PDB entry 3EG1 | X-ray diffraction, 1.85 A resolution | chains A and C of the 4 polymer chains in the assembly

[Chain A]
Molecule: Proto-oncogene tyrosine-protein kinase ABL1
From: Homo sapiens
Notes: EC 2.7.10.2; fragment: sh3 domain, residues 60-121
Reference sequence: P00519 (ABL1_HUMAN); residues 60-121 here = UniProt positions 60-121
Sequence (63 residues; row label = number of the first residue in the row):
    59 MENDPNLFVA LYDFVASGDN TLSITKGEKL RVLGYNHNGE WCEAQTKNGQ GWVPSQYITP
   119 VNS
Disordered / not traced: 59-63
Construct notes: initiating methionine (59); engineered mutation Gln114 (Asn in P00519)
Swiss-Prot annotation at these positions:
  - modified residue (Phosphotyrosine): Tyr70, Tyr115
Reported in the primary citation:
  - mutagenesis - N114Q: unchanged stability
  - mutagenesis - N94A, N94Q: decreased stability

[Chain C]
Molecule: p41 peptide
Sequence (11 residues; row label = number of the first residue in the row; numbering starts at 0):
     0 XAPSYSPPPP P
Modified / non-standard residues: ACE (acetyl group) at position 0

[Interface between chain A and chain C]
Pairs across the interface - 25 pairs, chain A then chain C:
  Tyr70(A) with Pro9(C), hydrophobic; Pro10(C)
  Phe72(A) with Pro7(C)
  Ser75(A) with Tyr4(C), hydrogen bond
  Gly76(A) with Tyr4(C)
  Asp77(A) with Pro2(C); Tyr4(C), hydrogen bond
  Thr79(A) with Pro2(C)
  Asn94(A) with Ala1(C)
  Glu98(A) with Ser5(C); Pro6(C)
  Trp99(A) with Ala1(C), hydrophobic; Pro2(C); Tyr4(C), hydrogen bond (side chain-backbone); Ser5(C); Pro6(C)
  Trp110(A) with ACE_0(C), hydrogen bond (side chain-backbone); Ala1(C); Pro2(C)
  Pro112(A) with Pro6(C), hydrophobic
  Gln114(A) with Pro9(C)
  Tyr115(A) with Pro7(C); Pro8(C), hydrogen bond (side chain-backbone); Pro9(C), hydrophobic; Pro10(C)
The authors on this interface:
  - interface residues, chain A: Asn94(A), His95(A), Asn96(A), Glu98(A), Ser113(A)

[In short]
The interface between chain A and chain C involves 13 residues on one side and 10 on the other; the contacts
include 5 hydrogen bonds. Among the polar pairs are Ser75(A)-Tyr4(C), Asp77(A)-Tyr4(C) and Trp99(A)-Tyr4(C).
From the paper: N94A and N94Q of chain A reduce stability; interface residues Asn94(A), His95(A) and Asn96(A)
among others.
Chain A is Proto-oncogene tyrosine-protein kinase ABL1 (Homo sapiens) and chain C is p41 peptide; the
structure, Crystal structure of the N114Q mutant of ABL-SH3 domain complexed with a designed high-affinity
peptide ligand ..., was determined by X-ray diffraction (same publication as 3EG0, 3EG2, 3EG3 and 3EGU).
